Entry 4GFU (X-ray diffraction, 2.00 A resolution); this record covers chains A and F.

Chain A:
Protein: Tyrosine-protein phosphatase non-receptor type 18
Organism: Homo sapiens
Notes: EC 3.1.3.48
UniProtKB: Q99952 (PTN18_HUMAN); numbering as in UniProt (aligned over 6-300)
Sequence (297 residues; row label = number of the first residue in the row):
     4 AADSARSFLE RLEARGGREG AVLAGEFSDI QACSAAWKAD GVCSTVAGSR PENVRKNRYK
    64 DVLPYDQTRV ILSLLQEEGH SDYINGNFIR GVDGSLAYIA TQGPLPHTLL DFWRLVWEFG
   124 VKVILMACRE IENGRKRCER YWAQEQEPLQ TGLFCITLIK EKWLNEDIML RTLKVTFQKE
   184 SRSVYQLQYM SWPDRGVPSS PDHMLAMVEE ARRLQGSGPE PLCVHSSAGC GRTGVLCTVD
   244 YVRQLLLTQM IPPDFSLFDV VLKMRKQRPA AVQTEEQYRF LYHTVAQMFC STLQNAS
Unresolved in the structure: 4-24, 45, 294-300
Differences from the reference sequence: expression tag (4-5); engineered mutation S229 (Cys in Q99952)
Swiss-Prot annotation at these positions:
  - binding site (substrate): D197, Q276

Chain F:
Protein: HER2-pY1248 phosphor-peptide
Sequence (7 residues; row label = number of the first residue in the row):
  1246 PEYLGLD
Modified residues: Y1248 (o-phosphotyrosine; PTR)

How chain A and chain F interact:
Pairs across the interface (23):
  Y62(A) with P1246(F); Y1248(F)
  K63(A) with P1246(F), hydrogen bond (backbone-backbone)
  D64(A) with E1247(F); Y1248(F), hydrogen bond (side chain-backbone); L1249(F), hydrogen bond (side chain-backbone); G1250(F)
  V65(A) with L1249(F), hydrophobic
  D197(A) with Y1248(F)
  R198(A) with L1251(F); D1252(F), salt bridge
  S229(A) with Y1248(F)
  S230(A) with Y1248(F)
  A231(A) with Y1248(F)
  G232(A) with Y1248(F)
  C233(A) with Y1248(F)
  G234(A) with Y1248(F)
  R235(A) with Y1248(F)
  A273(A) with L1249(F), hydrophobic
  Q276(A) with Y1248(F); L1249(F); D1252(F), hydrogen bond
  T277(A) with D1252(F)
Also at the interface, not in a pair above, chain A (18 interface residues in all): Q34, R140

Summary:
The interface between chain A and chain F involves 18 residues on one side and 7 on the other, with 4 hydrogen
bonds and 1 salt bridge. Polar pairs include R198(A)-D1252(F), D64(A)-Y1248(F) and D64(A)-L1249(F). UniProt
lists substrate-binding residues D197(A) and Q276(A) on chain A.
Here chain A is Tyrosine-protein phosphatase non-receptor type 18 (Homo sapiens) and chain F is HER2-pY1248
phosphor-peptide. Entry 4GFU (PTPN18 in complex with HER2-pY1248 phosphor-peptides) was determined by X-ray
diffraction.
